Entry 8U81 (electron microscopy, 3.82 A resolution); this record covers chains K2 and C2 of the 20 polymer chains in the assembly.

# Chain K2
Name: BTB/POZ domain-containing protein KCTD5
Source organism: Homo sapiens
Reference sequence: Q9NXV2 (KCTD5_HUMAN); numbering as in UniProt (aligned over 1-233)
Sequence (233 residues; numbered 1 to 233; the number before each row is that of its first residue):
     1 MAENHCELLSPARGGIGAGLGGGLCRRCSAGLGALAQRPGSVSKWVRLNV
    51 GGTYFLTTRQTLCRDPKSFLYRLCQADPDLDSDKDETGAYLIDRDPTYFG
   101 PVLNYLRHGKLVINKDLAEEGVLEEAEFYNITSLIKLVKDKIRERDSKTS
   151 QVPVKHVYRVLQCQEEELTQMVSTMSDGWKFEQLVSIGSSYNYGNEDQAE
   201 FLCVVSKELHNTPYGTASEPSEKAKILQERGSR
Unresolved in the structure: 1-39
UniProt features mapped onto this chain:
  - modified residue: A2 (N-acetylalanine), S10 (Phosphoserine)
What the authors report for this chain:
  - mutagenesis - F128A, L161R: abolished catalytic activity (ubiquitylation activity)
  - mutagenesis - L209* (10-fold): decreased binding to Gbeta 
  - mutagenesis - L209*: decreased catalytic activity (activity)
  - mutagenesis - F128A: unchanged binding to Gbeta 
  - mutagenesis - L161R: abolished catalytic activity with Guanine nucleotide-binding protein G(I)/G(S)/G(T) subunit beta-1
  - mutagenesis - L209* (10-fold): decreased binding to Guanine nucleotide-binding protein G(I)/G(S)/G(T) subunit beta-1
  - mutagenesis - L209*: decreased catalytic activity with Guanine nucleotide-binding protein G(I)/G(S)/G(T) subunit beta-1

# Chain C2
Name: Cullin-3
Source organism: Homo sapiens
Reference sequence: Q13618 (CUL3_HUMAN); residue numbers follow UniProt; this construct covers 1-381
Sequence (381 residues; each row starts with the number of its first residue):
     1 MSNLSKGTGSRKDTKMRIRAFPMTMDEKYVNSIWDLLKNAIQEIQRKNNS
    51 GLSFEELYRNAYTMVLHKHGEKLYTGLREVVTEHLINKVREDVLNSLNNN
   101 FLQTLNQAWNDHQTAMVMIRDILMYMDRVYVQQNNVENVYNLGLIIFRDQ
   151 VVRYGCIRDHLRQTLLDMIARERKGEVVDRGAIRNACQMLMILGLEGRSV
   201 YEEDFEAPFLEMSAEFFQMESQKFLAENSASVYIKKVEARINEEIERVMH
   251 CLDKSTEEPIVKVVERELISKHMKTIVEMENSGLVHMLKNGKTEDLGCMY
   301 KLFSRVPNGLKTMCECMSSYLREQGKALVSEEGEGKNPVDYIQGLLDLKS
   351 RFDRFLLESFNNDRLFKQTIAGDFEYFLNLN
Unresolved in the structure: 1-23
UniProt features mapped onto this chain:
  - region: S2 to I41 (Interaction with KLHL18)
  - modified residue: S2 (N-acetylserine)
  - natural variant: V285 (V285A: In NEDAUS)

# Interface between chain K2 and chain C2
Residue-residue contacts (24; chain K2 residue first):
  F69(K2) - F54(C2)  hydrophobic
  F69(K2) - E55(C2)
  F69(K2) - Y58(C2)  hydrophobic
  P78(K2) - N49(C2)
  P78(K2) - S50(C2)
  D79(K2) - N49(C2)  hydrogen bond
  D79(K2) - F54(C2)
  D81(K2) - G51(C2)
  D81(K2) - L52(C2)
  D81(K2) - S53(C2)  hydrogen bond (side chain-backbone)
  S82(K2) - S53(C2)  hydrogen bond
  Y90(K2) - S53(C2)
  Y90(K2) - E55(C2)
  L91(K2) - E55(C2)
  E127(K2) - Y58(C2)
  E127(K2) - Y62(C2)
  E127(K2) - Y125(C2)
  F128(K2) - Y58(C2)  hydrogen bond (backbone-side chain)
  N130(K2) - Y58(C2)  hydrogen bond
  N130(K2) - Y62(C2)
  T132(K2) - R128(C2)
  I135(K2) - R128(C2)
  K136(K2) - R128(C2)
  K139(K2) - R128(C2)
Interface residues without a listed pair, chain K2 (17 interface residues in all): L80, D93, Y129
Interface residues without a listed pair, chain C2 (13 interface residues in all): R59, M124
From the paper, about this interface:
  - hot spots on chain K2 (mutagenesis) - F128A: abolished binding to Cullin-3 (chain C2)

# In short
17 residues of chain K2 face 13 of chain C2 across their interface, with 5 hydrogen bonds. Among the polar
pairs are D79(K2)-N49(C2), D81(K2)-S53(C2) and S82(K2)-S53(C2). From the paper: F128A and L161R of chain K2
abolish catalytic activity (ubiquitylation activity); L209* of chain K2 reduces binding to Gbeta.
Here chain K2 is BTB/POZ domain-containing protein KCTD5 and chain C2 is Cullin-3, both from Homo sapiens.
Entry 8U81 (KCTD5/Cullin3/Gbeta1gamma2 Complex: State A From Composite RELION Multi-body Refinement Map) was
determined by electron microscopy (same publication as 8U7Z, 8U80, 8U82, 8U83 and 8U84).
